Entry 1QOP (X-ray diffraction, 1.40 A resolution); this record covers chains A and B.

Chain A:
Molecule: Tryptophan synthase alpha chain
Organism: Salmonella typhimurium
Notes: EC 4.2.1.20
UniProt: P00929 (TRPA_SALTY); numbering as in UniProt (aligned over 1-268)
Amino-acid sequence (268 residues; each row starts with the number of its first residue):
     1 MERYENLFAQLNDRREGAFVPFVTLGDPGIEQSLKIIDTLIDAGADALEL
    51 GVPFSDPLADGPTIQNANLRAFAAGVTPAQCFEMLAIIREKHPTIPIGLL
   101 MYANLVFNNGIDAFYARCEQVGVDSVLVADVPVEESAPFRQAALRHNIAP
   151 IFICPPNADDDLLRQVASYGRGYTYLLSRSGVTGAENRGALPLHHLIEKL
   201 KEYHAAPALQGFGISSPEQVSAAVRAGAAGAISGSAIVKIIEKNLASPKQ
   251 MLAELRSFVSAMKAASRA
Unresolved in the structure: 190-191, 268
Differences from the reference sequence: cloning artifact (87)
UniProt features mapped onto this chain:
  - active site (Proton acceptor): Glu-49, Asp-60
Small-molecule neighbours: indole-3-propanol phosphate (IPL): Phe-22, Ala-59, Asp-60, Ile-64, Leu-100, Tyr-102, Ala-129, Ile-153, Tyr-175, Arg-179, Thr-183, Gly-184, Ala-185, Phe-212, Gly-213, Ile-214, Ile-232, Ser-233, Gly-234, Ser-235

Chain B:
Molecule: Tryptophan synthase beta chain
Organism: Salmonella typhimurium
Notes: EC 4.2.1.20
UniProt: P00933 (TRPB_SALTY); residues 2-397 here correspond to UniProt positions 1-396 (UniProt number = residue number - 1)
Amino-acid sequence (396 residues; each row starts with the number of its first residue):
     2 TTLLNPYFGEFGGMYVPQILMPALNQLEEAFVSAQKDPEFQAQFADLLKN
    52 YAGRPTALTKCQNITAGTRTTLYLKREDLLHGGAHKTNQVLGQALLAKRM
   102 GKSEIIAETGAGQHGVASALASALLGLKCRIYMGAKDVERQSPNVFRMRL
   152 MGAEVIPVHSGSATLKDACNEALRDWSGSYETAHYMLGTAAGPHPYPTIV
   202 REFQRMIGEETKAQILDKEGRLPDAVIACVGGGSNAIGMFADFINDTSVG
   252 LIGVEPGGHGIETGEHGAPLKHGRVGIYFGMKAPMMQTADGQIEESYSIS
   302 AGLDFPSVGPQHAYLNSIGRADYVSITDDEALEAFKTLCRHEGIIPALES
   352 SHALAHALKMMREQPEKEQLLVVNLSGRGDKDIFTVHDILKARGEI
Unresolved in the structure: 392-397
Differences from the reference sequence: cloning artifact (34)
Glycans and other covalent adducts: pyridoxal phosphate (PLP) linked to Lys-87
Metal / ion sites: Na+: Gly-232, Phe-306, Ser-308
Small-molecule neighbours: pyridoxal phosphate (PLP): Ala-85, His-86, Gln-114, Thr-190, Cys-230, Val-231, Gly-232, Gly-233, Gly-234, Ser-235, Asn-236, Gly-303, Leu-304, Ala-348, Glu-350, Ser-351, Ser-377, Gly-378

How chain A and chain B interact:
Residue-residue contacts (63; chain A residue first):
  Pro-53(A) with Gln-293(B), hydrogen bond (backbone-side chain)
  Phe-54(A) with Gly-292(B); Gln-293(B)
  Ser-55(A) with Lys-167(B); Gln-293(B), hydrogen bond (backbone-side chain); Ile-294(B), hydrogen bond (side chain-backbone)
  Asp-56(A) with Lys-167(B), salt bridge; Asp-168(B); Asn-171(B), hydrogen bond; Tyr-279(B); Ile-294(B)
  Pro-57(A) with Arg-175(B), hydrogen bond (backbone-side chain)
  Leu-58(A) with Pro-18(B); Arg-175(B)
  Asp-60(A) with Arg-175(B), hydrogen bond (backbone-side chain)
  Gln-65(A) with Ser-161(B); Arg-175(B)
  Phe-72(A) with Gln-293(B)
  Thr-77(A) with Asp-291(B)
  Pro-78(A) with Asp-291(B)
  Ala-103(A) with Ile-278(B), hydrophobic
  Asn-104(A) with Gly-277(B); Ile-278(B), hydrogen bond (side chain-backbone); Gln-288(B), hydrogen bond; Gly-292(B), hydrogen bond (side chain-backbone)
  Leu-105(A) with Asp-291(B); Gly-292(B)
  Phe-107(A) with Val-276(B); Ile-278(B), hydrophobic; Lys-283(B)
  Asn-108(A) with Arg-275(B), hydrogen bond; Gln-288(B); Ala-290(B), hydrogen bond (side chain-backbone); Asp-291(B); Gly-292(B)
  Asn-109(A) with Arg-275(B); Ala-290(B)
  Ala-129(A) with Pro-18(B)
  Asp-130(A) with Tyr-16(B); Val-17(B), hydrogen bond (backbone-backbone); Pro-18(B)
  Pro-132(A) with Met-15(B); Val-17(B); Gln-19(B); Met-22(B), hydrophobic
  Val-133(A) with Gln-19(B), hydrogen bond (backbone-side chain)
  Glu-134(A) with Gln-19(B), hydrogen bond; Met-22(B)
  Glu-135(A) with Tyr-8(B), hydrogen bond; Gly-14(B); Met-15(B), hydrogen bond (side chain-backbone); Tyr-16(B)
  Ile-153(A) with Gln-19(B)
  Pro-155(A) with Gln-19(B); Ile-20(B), hydrophobic
  Pro-156(A) with Ile-20(B)
  Asn-157(A) with Ile-20(B)
  Leu-162(A) with Gln-19(B)
  Ser-180(A) with Ser-178(B); Gly-179(B)
  Gly-181(A) with Ser-178(B), hydrogen bond (backbone-backbone); Gly-179(B)
  Val-182(A) with Arg-175(B)
Also at the interface, not in a pair above, chain A (35 interface residues in all): Ala-59, Val-131, Phe-139, Leu-177
Also at the interface, not in a pair above, chain B (34 interface residues in all): Thr-2, Glu-11, Glu-172, Leu-174, Tyr-181, Thr-289

Summary:
The interface between chain A and chain B involves 35 residues on one side and 34 on the other, with 17
hydrogen bonds and 1 salt bridge. Polar contacts include Asp-56(A)/Lys-167(B), Pro-53(A)/Gln-293(B) and
Ser-55(A)/Gln-293(B). Bound to chain A: indole-3-propanol phosphate.
Chain A is Tryptophan synthase alpha chain and chain B is Tryptophan synthase beta chain, both from Salmonella
typhimurium; the structure, Crystal structure of wild-type tryptophan synthase complexed with indole propanol
phosphate, was determined by X-ray diffraction together with 1QOQ from the same study.
